5CCI - chains C and E of the 6 polymer chains in the assembly; structure by X-ray diffraction, 4.10 A resolution (low resolution: residue-level contacts below are approximate; hydrogen-bond / salt-bridge calls are withheld).

== Chain C ==
Name: Synaptosomal-associated protein 25
Organism: Rattus norvegicus
UniProtKB: P60881 (SNP25_RAT), isoform P60881-2; residues 7-83 here = UniProt positions 7-83
Sequence (77 residues; numbered 7 to 83; the number before each row is that of its first residue):
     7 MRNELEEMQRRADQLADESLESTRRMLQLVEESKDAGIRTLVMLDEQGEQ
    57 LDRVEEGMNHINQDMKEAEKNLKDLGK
Disordered / not traced: 7-9, 83

== Chain E ==
Name: Synaptotagmin-1
Organism: Rattus norvegicus
UniProtKB: P21707 (SYT1_RAT); residues 141-421 here = UniProt positions 141-421
Sequence (281 residues; row label = number of the first residue in the row):
   141 KLGKLQYSLDYDFQNNQLLVGIIQAAELPALDMGGTSDPYVKVFLLPDKK
   191 KKFETKVHRKTLNPVFNEQFTFKVPYSELGGKTLVMAVYDFDRFSKHDII
   241 GEFKVPMNTVDFGHVTEEWRDLQSAEKEEQEKLGDICFSLRYVPTAGKLT
   291 VVILEAKNLKKMDVGGLSDPYVKIHLMQNGKRLKKKKTTIKKNTLNPYYN
   341 ESFSFEVPFEQIQKVQVVVTVLDYDKIGKNDAIGKVFVGYNSTGAELRHW
   391 SDMLANPRRPIAQWHTLQVEEEVDAMLAVKK
Disordered / not traced: 421
Ion coordination: Mg2+ site 1: Asp172, Asp178, Phe231, Asp232, Glu346; Mg2+ site 2: Asp303, Asp309, Asp363, Asp365
UniProt features mapped onto this chain:
  - binding site (Ca(2+)): Leu171, Asp172, Asp178, Asp230, Phe231, Asp232, Ser235, Lys236, Asp238, Asp303, Asp309, Asp363, Asp365, Asp371
  - modified residue: Tyr229 (Phosphotyrosine), Ser264 (Phosphoserine), Ser342 (Phosphoserine), Ser344 (Phosphoserine)
  - mutagenesis: Arg233 (R233Q: Impaired Ca(2+)-affinity), Met302 (M302K: Fails to localize at nerve terminals), Asp303 (D303G: Fails to relocalize to nerve terminals after stimulation of neurotransmitter release), Asp365 (D365E: Fails to relocalize to nerve terminals after stimulation of neurotransmitter release), Ile367 (I367T: Slows synaptic vesicle fusion kinetics and exocytosis. Impairs the kinetics of synaptic vesicle endocytosis), Asn370 (N370K: Slows synaptic vesicle fusion kinetics and exocytosis)
What the authors report for this chain:
  - mutagenesis - R281A/R398A/R399A: decreased signaling
  - mutagenesis - R281A/R398A/R399A, R281A/E295A/Y338W/R398A/R399A: decreased binding to Syntaxin-1A

== Chain C / chain E interface ==
Pairs across the interface (13):
  Lys40(C) - Glu295(E)
  Lys40(C) - Asn336(E)
  Ile44(C) - Leu294(E)
  Ile44(C) - Glu295(E)
  Leu47(C) - Tyr338(E)
  Leu47(C) - Asn340(E)
  Val48(C) - Pro400(E)
  Val48(C) - Ala402(E)
  Asp51(C) - Pro400(E)
  Glu52(C) - Arg399(E)
  Glu52(C) - Pro400(E)
  Glu55(C) - Arg281(E)
  Arg59(C) - Arg398(E)
Also at the interface, not in a pair above, chain E (11 interface residues in all): Trp404
The authors on this interface:
  - hot spots on chain C (mutagenesis) - D51A/E52A/E55A: decreased binding to Synaptotagmin-1 (chain E)
  - hot spots on chain E (mutagenesis) - E295A/Y338W: decreased binding to Syntaxin-1A

== In short ==
The interface between chain C and chain E involves 8 residues on one side and 11 on the other. UniProt lists
14 Ca2+-binding residues and 6 mutagenesis sites on chain E. The paper reports that R281A/R398A/R399A,
R281A/E295A/Y338W/R398A/R399A and E295A/Y338W of chain E reduce binding to Syntaxin-1A; R281A/R398A/R399A of
chain E reduce signaling.
Here chain C is Synaptosomal-associated protein 25 and chain E is Synaptotagmin-1, both from Rattus
norvegicus. Entry 5CCI (Structure of the Mg2+-bound synaptotagmin-1 SNARE complex (short unit cell form)) was
determined by X-ray diffraction, deposited together with 5CCG, 5CCH and 5CCJ.
